Entry 5EIX (X-ray diffraction, 3.35 A resolution); this record covers chains A and G of the 6 polymer chains in the assembly.

# Chain A
Molecule: DNA topoisomerase 4 subunit B, DNA topoisomerase 4 subunit A
Organism: Klebsiella pneumoniae
Notes: EC 5.99.1.3
Reference sequence: chimeric construct of R4YHS8, R4YE07: residues 390-998 from R4YHS8 (R4YHS8_KLEPN) positions 390-631 (offset varies); residues 1001-1490 from R4YE07 positions 1-490 (UniProt number = residue number - 1000)
Amino-acid sequence (741 residues; row label = number of the first residue in the row; note: 367 numbers in that range are skipped by the numbering (no residue carries them; nothing is unmodelled there)):
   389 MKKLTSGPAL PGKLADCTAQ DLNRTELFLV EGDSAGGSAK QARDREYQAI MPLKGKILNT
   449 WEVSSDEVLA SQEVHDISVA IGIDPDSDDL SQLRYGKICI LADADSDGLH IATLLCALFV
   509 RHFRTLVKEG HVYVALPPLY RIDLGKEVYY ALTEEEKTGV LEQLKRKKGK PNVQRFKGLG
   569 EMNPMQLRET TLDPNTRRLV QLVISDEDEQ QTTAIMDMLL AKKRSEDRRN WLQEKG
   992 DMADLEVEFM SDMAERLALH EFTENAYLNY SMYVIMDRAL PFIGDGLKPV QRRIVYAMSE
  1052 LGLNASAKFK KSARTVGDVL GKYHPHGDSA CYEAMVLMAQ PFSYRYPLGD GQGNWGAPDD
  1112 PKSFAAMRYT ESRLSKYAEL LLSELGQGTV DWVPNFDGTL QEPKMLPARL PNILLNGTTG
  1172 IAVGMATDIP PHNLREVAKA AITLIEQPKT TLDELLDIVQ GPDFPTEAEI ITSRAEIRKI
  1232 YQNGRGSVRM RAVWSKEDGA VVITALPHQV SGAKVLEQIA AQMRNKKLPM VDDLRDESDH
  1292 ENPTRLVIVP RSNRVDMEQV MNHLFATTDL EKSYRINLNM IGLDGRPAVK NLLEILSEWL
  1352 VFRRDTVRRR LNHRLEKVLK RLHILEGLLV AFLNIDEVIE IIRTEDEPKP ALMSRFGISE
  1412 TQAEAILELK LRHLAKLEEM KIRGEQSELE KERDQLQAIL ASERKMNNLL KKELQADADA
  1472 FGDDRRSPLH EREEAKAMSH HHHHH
Disordered / not traced: 389-399, 992-1002, 1110-1112, 1483-1496
Sequence notes: initiating methionine (389); linker (999-1000); conflict G1100 (Val100 in R4YE07), T1255 (Ser255 in R4YE07); expression tag (1491-1496)
Metal / ion sites: Mg2+: D491, D493
Ligand contacts: Levofloxacin (LFX; (3S)-9-fluoro-3-methyl-10-(4-methylpiperazin-1-yl)-7-oxo-2,3-dihydro-7H-[1,4]oxazino[2,3,4-ij]quinoline-6-carboxylic acid): K442, S1080, A1081, E1084

# Chain G
Molecule: DNA topoisomerase 4 subunit B, DNA topoisomerase 4 subunit A
Organism: Klebsiella pneumoniae
Notes: EC 5.99.1.3
Reference sequence: chimeric construct of R4YHS8, R4YE07: residues 390-998 from R4YHS8 (R4YHS8_KLEPN) positions 390-631 (offset varies); residues 1001-1490 from R4YE07 positions 1-490 (UniProt number = residue number - 1000)
Amino-acid sequence (741 residues; row label = number of the first residue in the row; note: 367 numbers in that range are skipped by the numbering (no residue carries them; nothing is unmodelled there)):
   389 MKKLTSGPAL PGKLADCTAQ DLNRTELFLV EGDSAGGSAK QARDREYQAI MPLKGKILNT
   449 WEVSSDEVLA SQEVHDISVA IGIDPDSDDL SQLRYGKICI LADADSDGLH IATLLCALFV
   509 RHFRTLVKEG HVYVALPPLY RIDLGKEVYY ALTEEEKTGV LEQLKRKKGK PNVQRFKGLG
   569 EMNPMQLRET TLDPNTRRLV QLVISDEDEQ QTTAIMDMLL AKKRSEDRRN WLQEK
   991 GDMADLEVEF MSDMAERLAL HEFTENAYLN YSMYVIMDRA LPFIGDGLKP VQRRIVYAMS
  1051 ELGLNASAKF KKSARTVGDV LGKYHPHGDS ACYEAMVLMA QPFSYRYPLG DGQGNWGAPD
  1111 DPKSFAAMRY TESRLSKYAE LLLSELGQGT VDWVPNFDGT LQEPKMLPAR LPNILLNGTT
  1171 GIAVGMATDI PPHNLREVAK AAITLIEQPK TTLDELLDIV QGPDFPTEAE IITSRAEIRK
  1231 IYQNGRGSVR MRAVWSKEDG AVVITALPHQ VSGAKVLEQI AAQMRNKKLP MVDDLRDESD
  1291 HENPTRLVIV PRSNRVDMEQ VMNHLFATTD LEKSYRINLN MIGLDGRPAV KNLLEILSEW
  1351 LVFRRDTVRR RLNHRLEKVL KRLHILEGLL VAFLNIDEVI EIIRTEDEPK PALMSRFGIS
  1411 ETQAEAILEL KLRHLAKLEE MKIRGEQSEL EKERDQLQAI LASERKMNNL LKKELQADAD
  1471 AFGDDRRSPL HEREEAKAMS HHHHHH
Disordered / not traced: 389-399, 531-537, 541-560, 991-1005, 1110-1112, 1483-1496
Sequence notes: initiating methionine (389); linker (999-1000); conflict G1100 (Val100 in R4YE07), T1255 (Ser255 in R4YE07); expression tag (1491-1496)
Metal / ion sites: Mg2+: D491, D493
Ligand contacts: Levofloxacin (LFX; (3S)-9-fluoro-3-methyl-10-(4-methylpiperazin-1-yl)-7-oxo-2,3-dihydro-7H-[1,4]oxazino[2,3,4-ij]quinoline-6-carboxylic acid): K442, G443, S1080

# How chain A and chain G interact
Contacting residue pairs (80; chain A residue first):
  S422(A) with N1105(G), hydrogen bond (backbone-side chain); A1116(G); Y1120(G)
  S426(A) with N1105(G)
  Q429(A) with N1105(G), hydrogen bond; G1107(G); A1108(G)
  R433(A) with D1287(G), salt bridge; S1289(G), hydrogen bond (side chain-backbone)
  Q562(A) with Q1103(G)
  G568(A) with G1104(G); N1105(G), hydrogen bond (backbone-backbone)
  E569(A) with Q1103(G); G1104(G), hydrogen bond (backbone-backbone); Y1120(G); E1122(G)
  M570(A) with G1104(G)
  N571(A) with Q1103(G); G1104(G), hydrogen bond (side chain-backbone)
  P572(A) with G1104(G)
  A1064(A) with G1068(G)
  R1065(A) with G1068(G); D1069(G), salt bridge; K1073(G)
  G1068(A) with A1064(G); R1065(G)
  D1069(A) with R1065(G), salt bridge; D1069(G)
  K1073(A) with R1065(G)
  G1078(A) with R1119(G)
  D1079(A) with M1118(G); R1119(G), salt bridge
  S1080(A) with R1119(G), hydrogen bond
  Q1103(A) with E569(G); N571(G)
  G1104(A) with G568(G); E569(G); M570(G); N571(G), hydrogen bond (backbone-side chain); P572(G)
  N1105(A) with S422(G); S426(G); Q429(G), hydrogen bond; G568(G)
  G1107(A) with Q429(G)
  A1108(A) with Q429(G)
  A1116(A) with S422(G)
  M1118(A) with D1079(G)
  R1119(A) with G1078(G); D1079(G), salt bridge; S1080(G), hydrogen bond
  Y1120(A) with G568(G); E569(G)
  I1386(A) with R1394(G)
  I1390(A) with I1390(G), hydrophobic; L1425(G), hydrophobic
  I1393(A) with L1422(G)
  R1394(A) with L1425(G)
  E1415(A) with R1423(G), salt bridge
  I1417(A) with L1422(G)
  L1418(A) with K1421(G); L1422(G); R1423(G), hydrogen bond (backbone-backbone)
  E1419(A) with K1421(G), salt bridge; R1423(G), salt bridge
  L1420(A) with K1421(G); L1422(G), hydrogen bond (backbone-backbone)
  K1421(A) with L1418(G); E1419(G), salt bridge; L1420(G)
  L1422(A) with I1393(G); I1417(G); L1418(G); L1420(G), hydrogen bond (backbone-backbone); L1422(G), hydrophobic
  R1423(A) with E1415(G), salt bridge; L1418(G), hydrogen bond (backbone-backbone); E1419(G), salt bridge
  L1425(A) with I1390(G), hydrophobic; R1394(G)
Interface residues without a listed pair, chain A (47 interface residues in all): G425, K1062, L1071, G1072, H1077, A1117, A1426
Interface residues without a listed pair, chain G (48 interface residues in all): G425, K1062, L1071, G1072, H1077, G1102, A1117, A1426

# Summary
47 residues of chain A face 48 of chain G across their interface; the contacts include 14 hydrogen bonds and
11 salt bridges. Polar contacts include R433(A)-D1287(G), R1065(A)-D1069(G) and D1079(A)-R1119(G). Bound to
chain A: Levofloxacin. Ligands of chain G: Levofloxacin.
Chain A and chain G are both DNA topoisomerase 4 subunit B, DNA topoisomerase 4 subunit A (Klebsiella
pneumoniae); the structure, Quinolone-stabilized cleavage complex of topoisomerase IV from klebsiella
pneumoniae, was determined by X-ray diffraction, deposited together with 3RAE.
